6CVT - chains A and D of the 3 polymer chains in the assembly; structure by X-ray diffraction, 2.94 A resolution.

[Chain A]
Molecule: Aprataxin
Source organism: Homo sapiens
Notes: EC 3.1.11.7, 3.1.12.2; fragment: Aprataxin catalytic Domain
UniProtKB: Q7Z2E3 (APTX_HUMAN); residues 165-342 here correspond to UniProt positions 179-356 (UniProt number = residue number + 14)
Sequence (182 residues; numbered 161 to 342; the number before each row is that of its first residue):
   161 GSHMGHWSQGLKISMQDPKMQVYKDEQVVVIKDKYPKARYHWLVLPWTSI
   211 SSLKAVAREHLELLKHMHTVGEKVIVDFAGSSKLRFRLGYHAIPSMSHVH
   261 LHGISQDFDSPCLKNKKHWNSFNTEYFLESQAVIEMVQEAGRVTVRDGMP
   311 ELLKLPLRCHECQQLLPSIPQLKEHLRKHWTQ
Not modelled in the structure: 161-163, 341-342
Construct notes: expression tag (161-164); engineered mutation Gly263 (Val277 in Q7Z2E3)
Ion coordination: Zn2+: Cys319, Cys322, His335, His339
Residues lining bound ligands: adenosine monophosphate (AMP): Gly170, Leu171, Ser174, Ile191, Lys192, Asp193, Lys194, Tyr195, Lys197, His201, Leu203, His251, Pro254, Ser255, Met256, His260, His262
Curated features (UniProtKB/Swiss-Prot):
  - zinc finger: Leu317 to His339 (C2H2-type)
  - region (Interaction with DNA substrate): Asp193 to Lys197, Ser255, Met256
  - motif: His258 to His262 (Histidine triad motif)
  - active site: His260 (Tele-AMP-histidine intermediate)
  - site (Interaction with DNA substrate): Ser174, His251, His262, Lys277
What the authors report for this chain:
  - catalytic residues: Lys197, His201, His260, His262 (citing earlier work)
  - disease-associated variants - K197Q: decreased binding to DNA
  - disease-associated variants - D185E, K197Q, A198V, R199H (DeltaT_m_ = -6.7 degC), H201Q, H201R, P206L, L223P, G231E, S242N (DeltaT_m_ = 3.5 degC), R247*, D267G, W279*, W279R, R306*: decreased stability
  - disease-associated variants - R247*, W279*: decreased expression
  - disease-associated variants - L248M: increased stability in response to adenosine monophosphate
  - disease-associated variants - L248M: unchanged stability
  - disease-associated variants - K197Q, R199H (14- to 18-fold), H201Q, L223P, S242N, D267G, W279R, R306*: decreased catalytic activity

[Chain D]
Molecule: 10-nt DNA/RNA hybrid strand
Sequence (10 nucleotides; row label = number of the first residue in the row):
     1 GTTATGATTC

[Chain A / chain D interface]
Contacting residue pairs (9; chain A residue first):
  Trp167(A) - G1(D)  stacking on the base
  Tyr195(A) - DT2(D)  sugar contact
  Lys197(A) - G1(D)  phosphate contact
  Lys197(A) - DT2(D)  salt bridge to the phosphate
  Ser255(A) - G1(D)  hydrogen bond to the phosphate
  Met256(A) - G1(D)  sugar contact
  Lys274(A) - DT3(D)  salt bridge to the phosphate
  Lys277(A) - G1(D)  salt bridge to the phosphate
  His278(A) - DT2(D)  salt bridge to the phosphate
Interface residues without a listed pair, chain A (9 interface residues in all): Cys272

[Overview]
9 residues of chain A face 3 of chain D across their interface, with 1 hydrogen bond, 4 salt bridges and 1
aromatic stacking contact. Polar contacts include Ser255(A)-G1(D), Lys197(A)-DT2(D) and Lys274(A)-DT3(D). From
the paper: catalytic residues Lys197(A), His201(A) and His260(A) among others; D185E, K197Q and A198V of chain
A, among others, reduce stability; 16 substitutions were tested in all.
Here chain A is Aprataxin (Homo sapiens) and chain D is a 10-nt DNA/RNA hybrid strand. Entry 6CVT (Human
Aprataxin (Aptx) V263G bound to RNA-DNA, AMP and Zn product complex) was determined by X-ray diffraction,
deposited together with 6CVO, 6CVP, 6CVQ, 6CVR and 6CVS.
